Entry 6P9X (electron microscopy, 2.91 A resolution); this record covers chains R and P of the 6 polymer chains in the assembly.

== Chain R ==
Protein: Corticotropin-releasing factor receptor 1
Organism: Homo sapiens
UniProt: P34998 (CRFR1_HUMAN), isoform P34998-2; residues 23-415 here = UniProt positions 23-415
Sequence (427 residues; row label = number of the first residue in the row):
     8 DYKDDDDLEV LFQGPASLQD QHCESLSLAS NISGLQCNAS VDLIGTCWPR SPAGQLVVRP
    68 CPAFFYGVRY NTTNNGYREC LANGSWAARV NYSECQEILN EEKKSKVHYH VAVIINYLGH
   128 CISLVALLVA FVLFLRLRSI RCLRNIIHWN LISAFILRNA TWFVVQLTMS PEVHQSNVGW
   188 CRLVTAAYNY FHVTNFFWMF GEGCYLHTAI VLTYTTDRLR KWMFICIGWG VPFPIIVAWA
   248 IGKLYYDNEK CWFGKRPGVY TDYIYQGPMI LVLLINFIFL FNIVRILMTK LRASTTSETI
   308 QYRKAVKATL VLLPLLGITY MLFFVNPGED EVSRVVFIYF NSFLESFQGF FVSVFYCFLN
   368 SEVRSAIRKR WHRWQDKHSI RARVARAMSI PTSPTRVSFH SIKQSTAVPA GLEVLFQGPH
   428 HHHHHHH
Unresolved in the structure: 8-111, 382-434
Differences from the reference sequence: expression tag (8-22, 416-434); conflict Thr222 (Ser in P34998)
Cystine bridges: Cys188-Cys258

== Chain P ==
Protein: Corticoliberin
UniProt: P06850 (CRF_HUMAN); residues 1-41 here correspond to UniProt positions 154-194 (UniProt number = residue number + 153)
Sequence (41 residues; row label = number of the first residue in the row):
     1 SEEPPISLDL TFHLLREVLE MARAEQLAQQ AHSNRKLMEI I
Unresolved in the structure: 1, 35-41
Swiss-Prot annotation at these positions:
  - modified residue: Ile41 (Isoleucine amide)

== How chain R and chain P interact ==
Residue-residue contacts (54):
  Lys113(R) with Met21(P)
  Tyr116(R) with Leu14(P), hydrophobic; Glu17(P); Met21(P), hydrophobic
  His117(R) with Met21(P)
  Asn123(R) with Leu14(P)
  Trp169(R) with Thr11(P)
  Val172(R) with Phe12(P), hydrophobic; Leu15(P), hydrophobic
  Gln173(R) with Leu15(P)
  Met176(R) with Leu15(P), hydrophobic
  Ser177(R) with Leu19(P)
  Pro178(R) with Leu19(P)
  His181(R) with Leu19(P)
  Thr192(R) with Phe12(P)
  Tyr195(R) with Thr11(P), hydrogen bond; Phe12(P), hydrophobic
  Asn196(R) with Phe12(P)
  His199(R) with Leu8(P)
  Phe203(R) with Leu8(P), hydrophobic
  Phe260(R) with Phe12(P), hydrophobic; Leu15(P), hydrophobic; Arg16(P), hydrogen bond (backbone-side chain); Leu19(P), hydrophobic
  Gly261(R) with Arg16(P)
  Lys262(R) with Glu3(P); Arg16(P)
  Tyr267(R) with Glu3(P)
  Tyr272(R) with Asp9(P)
  Gln273(R) with Ile6(P); Asp9(P), hydrogen bond
  Met276(R) with Leu8(P), hydrophobic
  Ile277(R) with Leu8(P), hydrophobic
  Leu280(R) with Leu8(P), hydrophobic
  Tyr327(R) with Ser7(P), hydrogen bond (backbone-side chain); Leu8(P), hydrophobic
  Phe330(R) with Ser7(P)
  Phe331(R) with Ile6(P); Ser7(P), hydrogen bond (backbone-backbone)
  Val332(R) with Pro4(P), hydrophobic; Pro5(P)
  Asn333(R) with Pro4(P); Pro5(P)
  Phe344(R) with Pro5(P); Ile6(P)
  Ile345(R) with Leu10(P), hydrophobic; His13(P); Leu14(P), hydrophobic
  Asn348(R) with Ser7(P); Leu10(P)
  Ser349(R) with Leu10(P)
  Glu352(R) with Ser7(P); Leu10(P); Thr11(P)
Other interface residues (no listed pair), chain R (37 interface residues in all): Ala119, Val120
Other interface residues (no listed pair), chain P (18 interface residues in all): Arg23

== Summary ==
37 residues of chain R and 18 residues of chain P are in contact; the contacts include 5 hydrogen bonds. Among
the polar pairs are Tyr195(R)-Thr11(P), Phe260(R)-Arg16(P) and Gln273(R)-Asp9(P).
Chain R is Corticotropin-releasing factor receptor 1 (Homo sapiens) and chain P is Corticoliberin; the
structure, CRF1 Receptor Gs GPCR protein complex with CRF1 peptide, was determined by electron microscopy
together with 6P9Y from the same study.
